Entry 9IOL (electron microscopy, 3.46 A resolution); this record covers chains A and M of the 5 polymer chains in the assembly.

Chain A:
Protein: X-ray repair cross-complementing protein 5
Source organism: Homo sapiens
Notes: EC 3.6.4.-
UniProt: P13010 (XRCC5_HUMAN); numbering as in UniProt (aligned over 1-732)
Amino-acid sequence (732 residues; numbered 1 to 732; the number before each row is that of its first residue):
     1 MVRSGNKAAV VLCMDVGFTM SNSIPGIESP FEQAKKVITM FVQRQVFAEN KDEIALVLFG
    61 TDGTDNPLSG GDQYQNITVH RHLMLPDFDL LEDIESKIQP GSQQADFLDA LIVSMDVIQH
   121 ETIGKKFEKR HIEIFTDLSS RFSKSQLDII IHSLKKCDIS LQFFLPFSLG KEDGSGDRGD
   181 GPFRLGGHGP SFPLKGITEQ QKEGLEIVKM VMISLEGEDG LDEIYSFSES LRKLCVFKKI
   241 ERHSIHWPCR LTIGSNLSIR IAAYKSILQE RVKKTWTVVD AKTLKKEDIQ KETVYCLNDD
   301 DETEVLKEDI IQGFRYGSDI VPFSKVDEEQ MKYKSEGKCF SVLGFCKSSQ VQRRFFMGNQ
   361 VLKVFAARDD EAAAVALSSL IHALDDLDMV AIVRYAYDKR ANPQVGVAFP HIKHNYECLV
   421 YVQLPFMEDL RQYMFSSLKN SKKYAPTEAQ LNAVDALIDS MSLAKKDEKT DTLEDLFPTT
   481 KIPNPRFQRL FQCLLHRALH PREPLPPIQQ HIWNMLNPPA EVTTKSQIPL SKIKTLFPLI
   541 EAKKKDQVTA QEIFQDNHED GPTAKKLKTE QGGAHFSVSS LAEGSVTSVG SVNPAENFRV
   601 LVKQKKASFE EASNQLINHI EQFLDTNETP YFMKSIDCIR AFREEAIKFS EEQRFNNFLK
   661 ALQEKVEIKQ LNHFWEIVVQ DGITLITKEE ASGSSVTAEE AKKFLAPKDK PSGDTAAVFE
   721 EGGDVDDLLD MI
Not modelled in the structure: 1-5, 171-195, 543-732
Ligand contacts:
  - (2S)-2-hydroxypropanoic acid (2OP): Lys-413, His-414, Asn-415
  - inositol hexakisphosphate (IHP): Lys-363, His-411, Lys-413, His-414, Tyr-416, Thr-480, Lys-481
Swiss-Prot annotation at these positions:
  - region: Leu-138 to Leu-165 (Leucine-zipper)
  - motif: Glu-720 to Leu-728 (EEXXXDL motif)
  - modified residue: Lys-144 (N6-acetyllysine), Ser-255 (Phosphoserine), Ser-258 (Phosphoserine), Lys-265 (N6-acetyllysine), Ser-318 (Phosphoserine), Lys-332 (N6-acetyllysine), Thr-535 (Phosphothreonine), Ser-577 (Phosphoserine), Ser-579 (Phosphoserine), Ser-580 (Phosphoserine), Lys-660 (N6-acetyllysine), Lys-665 (N6-acetyllysine), Thr-715 (Phosphothreonine)
  - cross-link (Glycyl lysine isopeptide (Lys-Gly)): Lys-195 (interchain with G-Cter in SUMO2), Lys-532 (interchain with G-Cter in SUMO2), Lys-534 (interchain with G-Cter in SUMO2), Lys-566 (interchain with G-Cter in SUMO2), Lys-568 (interchain with G-Cter in SUMO2), Lys-669 (interchain with G-Cter in SUMO2), Lys-688 (interchain with G-Cter in SUMO2)

Chain M:
Protein: Peptide from Non-homologous end-joining factor 1
UniProt: Q9H9Q4 (NHEJ1_HUMAN); residues 1-13 here correspond to UniProt positions 287-299 (UniProt number = residue number + 286)
Amino-acid sequence (13 residues; row label = number of the first residue in the row):
     1 SKVKRKKPRG LFS
Glycans and other covalent adducts: (2S)-2-hydroxypropanoic acid (2OP) linked to Lys-2
Swiss-Prot annotation at these positions:
  - motif: Val-3 to Ser-13 (XLM)
  - modified residue: Ser-1 (Phosphoserine)

Chain A / chain M interface:
Contacting residue pairs (13):
  Phe-41(A) / Leu-11(M)  hydrophobic
  His-131(A) / Gly-10(M)
  Glu-133(A) / Leu-11(M)
  Gln-162(A) / Arg-9(M)
  Gln-162(A) / Leu-11(M)
  Phe-164(A) / Leu-11(M)  hydrophobic
  Glu-216(A) / Arg-9(M)  salt bridge
  Glu-223(A) / Arg-9(M)  salt bridge
  Tyr-225(A) / Phe-12(M)  hydrophobic
  Leu-234(A) / Leu-11(M)
  Leu-234(A) / Phe-12(M)  hydrophobic
  Lys-238(A) / Ser-13(M)  hydrogen bond (side chain-backbone)
  His-414(A) / Lys-2(M)
Also at the interface, not in a pair above, chain A (14 interface residues in all): Arg-44, Ser-160, Lys-233

Overview:
The interface between chain A and chain M involves 14 residues on one side and 6 on the other, with 1 hydrogen
bond and 2 salt bridges. Polar pairs include Glu-216(A)/Arg-9(M), Glu-223(A)/Arg-9(M) and
Lys-238(A)/Ser-13(M). Inositol hexakisphosphate is bound between chain A and chain M.
Chain A is X-ray repair cross-complementing protein 5 (Homo sapiens) and chain M is Peptide from
Non-homologous end-joining factor 1; the structure, Cryo-EM structure of the complex of DNA, Ku70/80, and
laXLF, was determined by electron microscopy.
